Entry 9HIZ (X-ray diffraction, 2.90 A resolution); this record covers chains B and S of the 8 polymer chains in the assembly.

Chain B:
Protein: Immunoglobulin heavy constant gamma 1
Source organism: Homo sapiens
UniProtKB: P01857 (IGHG1_HUMAN); residues 236-444 here correspond to UniProt positions 119-327 (UniProt number = residue number - 117)
Amino-acid sequence (217 residues; row label = number of the first residue in the row):
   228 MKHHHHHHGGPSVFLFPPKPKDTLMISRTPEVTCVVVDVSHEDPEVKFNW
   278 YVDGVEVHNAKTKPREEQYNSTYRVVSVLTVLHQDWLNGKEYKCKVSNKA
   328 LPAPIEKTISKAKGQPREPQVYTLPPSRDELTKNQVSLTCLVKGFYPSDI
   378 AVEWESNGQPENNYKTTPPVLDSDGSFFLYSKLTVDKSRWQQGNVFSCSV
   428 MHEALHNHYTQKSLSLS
Unresolved in the structure: 228-235
Differences from the reference sequence: initiating methionine (228); expression tag (229-235)
Curated features (UniProtKB/Swiss-Prot):
  - glycosylation: Asn297 (N-linked (GlcNAc...) (complex) asparagine)
Reported in the primary citation:
  - post-translational modification sites: Asn297 (citing earlier work)

Chain S:
Protein: DNA-binding protein 7d
Source organism: Sulfolobus acidocaldarius DSM 639
UniProtKB: P13123 (DN7D_SULAC); residues 2-66 here = UniProt positions 2-66
Amino-acid sequence (69 residues; numbered -2 to 66; the number before each row is that of its first residue; numbers below 1 keep their minus sign (Asp-2 is residue -2)):
    -2 DAEFVKVKFLLNGEEKEVDTSKIRDVARQGKNVKFLYNDNGKYGAGNVDE
    48 KDAPKELLDMLARAEREKK
Differences from the reference sequence: expression tag (-2 to 1); engineered mutation Leu7 (Lys in P13123), Leu8 (Tyr in P13123), Asn9 (Lys in P13123), Arg21 (Lys in P13123), Asp22 (Lys in P13123), Ala24 (Trp in P13123), Gln26 (Val in P13123), Asn29 (Met in P13123), Lys31 (Ser in P13123), Leu33 (Thr in P13123), Asn35 (Asp in P13123), Tyr40 (Thr in P13123), Ala42 (Arg in P13123), Asn44 (Ala in P13123), Asp46 (Ser in P13123)
Curated features (UniProtKB/Swiss-Prot):
  - modified residue: Lys5 (N6-methyllysine)

Chain B / chain S interface:
Residue-residue contacts (31; chain B residue first):
  Lys248(B) - Lys66(S)  hydrogen bond (side chain-backbone)
  Thr250(B) - Leu33(S)
  Leu251(B) - Asp22(S)
  Met252(B) - Asp22(S)
  Met252(B) - Lys65(S)
  Ile253(B) - Asp22(S)  hydrogen bond (backbone-side chain)
  Ile253(B) - Val23(S)
  Ile253(B) - Ala24(S)  hydrophobic
  Ile253(B) - Lys31(S)
  Ile253(B) - Leu33(S)  hydrophobic
  Ser254(B) - Asp22(S)
  Ser254(B) - Ala24(S)
  His310(B) - Leu33(S)
  Gln311(B) - Tyr40(S)
  Gln311(B) - Gly41(S)
  Gln311(B) - Ala42(S)
  Leu314(B) - Tyr40(S)  hydrophobic
  Asn315(B) - Lys39(S)
  Asn315(B) - Tyr40(S)  hydrogen bond (side chain-backbone)
  Met428(B) - Lys65(S)
  Glu430(B) - Tyr40(S)  hydrogen bond (backbone-side chain)
  Leu432(B) - Arg21(S)
  His433(B) - Arg21(S)
  Asn434(B) - Ile20(S)
  Asn434(B) - Arg21(S)
  Asn434(B) - Lys65(S)  hydrogen bond (backbone-side chain)
  His435(B) - Arg21(S)
  His435(B) - Leu33(S)
  His435(B) - Tyr40(S)  hydrogen bond
  Tyr436(B) - Glu64(S)
  Tyr436(B) - Lys65(S)
Interface residues without a listed pair, chain B (18 interface residues in all): Arg255
Interface residues without a listed pair, chain S (15 interface residues in all): Phe32

Summary:
Chain B and chain S form an interface of 18 and 15 residues respectively; the contacts include 6 hydrogen
bonds. Polar contacts include Lys248(B)-Lys66(S), Ile253(B)-Asp22(S) and Asn315(B)-Tyr40(S). From the paper: a
modification site at Asn297(B).
Chain B is Immunoglobulin heavy constant gamma 1 (Homo sapiens) and chain S is DNA-binding protein 7d
(Sulfolobus acidocaldarius DSM 639); the structure, Complex of the Nanofitin Sac7d-C3(C24A) with a human IgG1
Fc fragment, was determined by X-ray diffraction.
